PDB entry 3G5N | X-ray diffraction, 2.50 A resolution | chains B and D of the 4 polymer chains in the assembly

[Chain B (and D)]
Molecule: Cytochrome P450 2B4
From: Oryctolagus cuniculus
Notes: EC 1.14.14.1; chain D of this document is another copy of the same molecule, construct and numbering; everything in this record applies to it too
UniProt: P00178 (CP2B4_RABIT); aligned to UniProt positions 1-472 over residues 20-491 (the alignment contains insertions or deletions, so no single offset holds)
Sequence (476 residues; each row starts with the number of its first residue):
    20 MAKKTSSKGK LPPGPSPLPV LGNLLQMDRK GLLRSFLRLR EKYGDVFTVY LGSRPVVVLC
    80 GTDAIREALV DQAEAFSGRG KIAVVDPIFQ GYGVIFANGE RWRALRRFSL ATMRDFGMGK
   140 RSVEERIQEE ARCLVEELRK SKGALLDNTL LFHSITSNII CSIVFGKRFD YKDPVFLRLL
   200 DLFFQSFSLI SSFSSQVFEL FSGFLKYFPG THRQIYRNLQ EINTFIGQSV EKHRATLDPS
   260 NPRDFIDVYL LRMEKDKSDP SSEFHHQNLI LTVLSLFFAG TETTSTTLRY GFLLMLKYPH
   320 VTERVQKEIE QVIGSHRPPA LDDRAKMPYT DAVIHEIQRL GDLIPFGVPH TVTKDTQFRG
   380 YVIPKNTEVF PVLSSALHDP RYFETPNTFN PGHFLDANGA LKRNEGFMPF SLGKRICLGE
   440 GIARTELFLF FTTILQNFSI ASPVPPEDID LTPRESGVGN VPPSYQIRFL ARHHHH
Not modelled in the structure: 20-27, 135-138, 274-283, 493-495 (chain D: 20-27, 136-139, 274-283, 493-495)
Differences from the reference sequence: engineered mutation Ala-21 (Glu2 in P00178), Lys-22 (Gly in P00178), Lys-23 (His in P00178), Thr-24 (Pro in P00178), Ser-25 (Lys in P00178), Ser-26 (Ala in P00178), Lys-27 (His in P00178), Lys-29 (Arg in P00178), Tyr-226 (His in P00178); expression tag (492-495)
Bound ions: heme Fe: Cys-436 (together with 1-(biphenyl-4-ylmethyl)-1H-imidazole)
Small-molecule neighbours:
  - 5-cyclohexyl-1-pentyl-beta-D-maltoside (CM5), molecule 1: Pro-38, Val-39, Phe-220
  - 5-cyclohexyl-1-pentyl-beta-D-maltoside (CM5), molecule 2: Ser-96, Arg-98, Ile-114, Asn-117, Gly-118, Arg-120, Trp-121, Leu-288, Thr-291, Val-292, Arg-434
  - heme (HEM): Arg-98, Trp-121, Arg-125, Phe-296, Gly-299, Thr-300, Thr-302, Thr-303, Thr-306, Gln-357, Ile-363, Val-367, His-369, Leu-392, Pro-428, Phe-429, Ser-430, Arg-434, Ile-435, Cys-436, Leu-437, Gly-438, Ala-442
  - 1-(biphenyl-4-ylmethyl)-1H-imidazole (PB2), molecule 1: Asn-42, Leu-43, Met-46, Leu-51, Phe-55, Tyr-69, Leu-70, Phe-365, Pro-368, Phe-389, Val-477
  - 1-(biphenyl-4-ylmethyl)-1H-imidazole (PB2), molecule 2: Leu-70, Arg-73, Glu-387, Phe-389
  - 1-(biphenyl-4-ylmethyl)-1H-imidazole (PB2), molecule 3: Ile-101, Phe-223, Leu-224, Phe-227
  - 1-(biphenyl-4-ylmethyl)-1H-imidazole (PB2), molecule 4: Ser-214, Phe-217, Glu-218, Ser-221, Phe-223, Leu-224, Lys-225
  - 1-(biphenyl-4-ylmethyl)-1H-imidazole (PB2), molecule 5: Leu-224, Lys-225, Phe-227, Pro-228, Gly-229, Thr-230
  - 1-(biphenyl-4-ylmethyl)-1H-imidazole (PB2), molecule 6: Ala-298, Gly-299, Thr-302, Ile-363, Gly-366, Val-367, Pro-368, Cys-436
From the paper describing this entry:
  - self-association interface (contacts with another copy of this molecule); pairs are residue here / residue on that copy: Ile-101/Ser-72 (backbone contact), Val-103/Arg-73 (backbone contact), Gln-109/Ser-72 (backbone contact), Phe-202/Ser-213 (backbone contact), Leu-295/Phe-217, Trp-121, Ser-294
  - binding site for 1-(biphenyl-4-ylmethyl)-1H-imidazole: Leu-43, Leu-51, Phe-55, Leu-70, Arg-73, Ile-101, Ser-214, Phe-217, Glu-218, Phe-223, Lys-225, Phe-227, Thr-230, Ala-298, Thr-302, Ile-363, Val-367, Pro-368, Phe-389, Val-477
  - binding site for heme: Arg-98, Trp-121, Arg-125, His-369, Ser-430, Arg-434

[Chain B / chain D interface]
Pairs across the interface (17):
  Tyr-111(B) with Asp-374(D); Val-381(D), hydrophobic; Pro-383(D)
  Phe-115(B) with Asp-374(D); Thr-375(D); Gln-376(D); Val-381(D), hydrophobic
  Glu-119(B) with Gln-376(D)
  Asp-374(B) with Tyr-111(D); Phe-115(D)
  Thr-375(B) with Phe-115(D)
  Gln-376(B) with Phe-115(D); Glu-119(D)
  Val-381(B) with Tyr-111(D), hydrophobic; Phe-115(D), hydrophobic
  Pro-383(B) with Tyr-111(D)
  Lys-384(B) with Lys-384(D)
Other interface residues (no listed pair), chain B (11 interface residues in all): Gly-28, Ile-114
Other interface residues (no listed pair), chain D (11 interface residues in all): Gly-28, Ile-114

[Summary]
The chain B/chain D interface involves 11 residues from each chain. Ligands of chain B: 6 copies of
1-(biphenyl-4-ylmethyl)-1H-imidazole, 5-cyclohexyl-1-pentyl-beta-D-maltoside and heme. From the paper: a
binding site for 1-(biphenyl-4-ylmethyl)-1H-imidazole at Leu-43(B), Leu-51(B) and Phe-55(B) among others; a
binding site for heme at Arg-98(B), Trp-121(B) and Arg-125(B) among others.
Chain B and chain D are both Cytochrome P450 2B4 (Oryctolagus cuniculus); the structure, Triple ligand
occupancy crystal structure of cytochrome P450 2B4 in complex with the inhibitor
1-biphenyl-4-methyl-1H-imidazole, was determined by X-ray diffraction together with 3G93 from the same study.
